Entry 1RYN (X-ray diffraction, 1.75 A resolution); this record covers chain A.

== Chain A ==
Protein: protein CRS2
From: Zea mays
Notes: fragment: crs2(nft)
Reference sequence: Q9M5P4 (Q9M5P4_MAIZE); residues 1-193 here correspond to UniProt positions 58-250 (UniProt number = residue number + 57)
Amino-acid sequence (202 residues; numbered 0 to 201; the number before each row is that of its first residue; numbering starts at 0):
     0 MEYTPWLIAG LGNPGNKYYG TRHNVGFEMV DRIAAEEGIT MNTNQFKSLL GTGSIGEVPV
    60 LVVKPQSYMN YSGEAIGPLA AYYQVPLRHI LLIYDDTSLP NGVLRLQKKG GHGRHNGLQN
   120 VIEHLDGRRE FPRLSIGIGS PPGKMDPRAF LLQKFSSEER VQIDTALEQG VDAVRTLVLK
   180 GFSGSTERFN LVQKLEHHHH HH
Unresolved in the structure: 0, 109-112, 199-201
Construct notes: cloning artifact (0); engineered mutation Asn43 (Ile100 in Q9M5P4), Phe45 (Ser102 in Q9M5P4), Thr51 (Ile108 in Q9M5P4); expression tag (194-201)
Swiss-Prot annotation at these positions:
  - active site: His22 (Proton acceptor)
  - binding site (tRNA): Tyr17, Tyr67, Asn69, Asn115
  - site: Asp94 (Stabilizes the basic form of H active site to accept a proton)

== In short ==
Curated annotation (UniProt) lists active-site residue His22 and 4 tRNA-binding residues.
Chain A is protein CRS2 (Zea mays); the structure, Structure of the Chloroplast Group II Intron Splicing
Factor CRS2, was determined by X-ray diffraction together with 1RYM and 1RYB from the same study.
